PDB entry 1LR9 | X-ray diffraction, 2.50 A resolution | chain A

# Chain A
Molecule: Follistatin
Source organism: Rattus norvegicus
Notes: fragment: Heparin binding domain
UniProt: P21674 (FST_RAT); residues 64-136 here correspond to UniProt positions 93-165 (UniProt number = residue number + 29)
Sequence (74 residues; row label = number of the first residue in the row):
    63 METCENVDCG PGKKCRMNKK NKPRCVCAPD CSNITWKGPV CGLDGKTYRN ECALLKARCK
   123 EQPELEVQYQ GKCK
Disordered / not traced: 63
Cystine bridges: Cys66-Cys77, Cys71-Cys87, Cys89-Cys121, Cys93-Cys114, Cys103-Cys135
Construct notes: initiating methionine (63)
UniProt features mapped onto this chain:
  - glycosylation: Asn95 (N-linked (GlcNAc...) asparagine)

# In short
Chain A is Follistatin (Rattus norvegicus); the structure, STRUCTURE OF Fs1, THE HEPARIN-BINDING DOMAIN OF
FOLLISTATIN, was determined by X-ray diffraction, deposited together with 1LR7 and 1LR8.
